PDB entry 8EXY | electron microscopy, 3.20 A resolution | chains G and N of the 9 polymer chains in the assembly

# Chain G
Molecule: Transcription termination/antitermination protein NusG
Source organism: Bacillus subtilis subsp. subtilis str. 168
UniProt: Q06795 (NUSG_BACSU); residue numbers follow UniProt; this construct covers 1-177
Chain sequence (177 residues; numbered 1 to 177; the number before each row is that of its first residue):
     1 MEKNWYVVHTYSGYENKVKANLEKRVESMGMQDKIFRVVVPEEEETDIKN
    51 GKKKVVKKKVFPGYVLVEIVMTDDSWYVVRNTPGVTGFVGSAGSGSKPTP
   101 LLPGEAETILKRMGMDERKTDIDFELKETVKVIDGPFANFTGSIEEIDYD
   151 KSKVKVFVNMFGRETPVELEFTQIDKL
Unresolved in the structure: 1-2, 113-177

# Chain N
Molecule: 40-nt DNA strand
Sequence (40 nucleotides; numbered 1 to 40; the number before each row is that of its first residue):
     1 GGGCGCATGCTGCTCTTCTTTGCCATCACGGCGACTGCCG
Unresolved in the structure: 1-2

# Interface between chain G and chain N
Contacting residue pairs (11; chain G residue first):
  Tyr11(G) with DT17(N), sugar contact; DC18(N), base contact
  Ser12(G) with DT16(N), hydrogen bond to the phosphate
  Asp73(G) with DT21(N), hydrogen bond to the base
  Trp76(G) with DT20(N), sugar contact; DT21(N), base contact
  Tyr77(G) with DT21(N), base contact
  Arg80(G) with DC18(N), base contact; DT20(N), base contact
  Asn81(G) with DT20(N), base contact
  Thr86(G) with DC18(N), hydrogen bond to the sugar
Also at the interface, not in a pair above, chain G (9 interface residues in all): Val85
Also at the interface, not in a pair above, chain N (7 interface residues in all): DT19, DG22

# Overview
Chain G and chain N form an interface of 9 and 7 residues respectively, with 3 hydrogen bonds. Among the polar
pairs are Asp73(G)-DT21(N), Thr86(G)-DC18(N) and Ser12(G)-DT16(N).
Chain G is Transcription termination/antitermination protein NusG (Bacillus subtilis subsp. subtilis str. 168)
and chain N is a 40-nt DNA strand; the structure, M. tuberculosis RNAP paused complex with B. subtilis NusG
and GMPCPP, was determined by electron microscopy (same publication as 8EHQ, 8EJ3, 8EOE, 8EOF, 8EOS and 8EOT).
